Entry 2ZIM (X-ray diffraction, 2.10 A resolution); this record covers chain A.

# Chain A
Name: Pyrrolysyl-tRNA synthetase
Source organism: Methanosarcina mazei
Notes: EC 6.1.1.26; fragment: C-terminal Domain
Reference sequence: Q8PWY1 (PYLS_METMA); residue numbers follow UniProt; this construct covers 185-454
Chain sequence (291 residues; each row starts with the number of its first residue):
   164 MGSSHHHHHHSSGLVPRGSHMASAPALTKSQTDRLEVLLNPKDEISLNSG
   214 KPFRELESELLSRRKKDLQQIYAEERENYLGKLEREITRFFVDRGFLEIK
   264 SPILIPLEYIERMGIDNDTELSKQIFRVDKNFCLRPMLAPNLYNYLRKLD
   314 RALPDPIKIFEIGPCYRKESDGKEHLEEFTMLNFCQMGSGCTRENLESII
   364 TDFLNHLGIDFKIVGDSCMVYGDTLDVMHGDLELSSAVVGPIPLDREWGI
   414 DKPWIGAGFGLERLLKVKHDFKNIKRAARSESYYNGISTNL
Unresolved in the structure: 164-187, 208-211, 280-282
Construct notes: expression tag (164-184)
Ligand contacts:
  - pyrophosphate (POP): R330, H338, E396, R426
  - YLY ((2R)-2-amino-6-({[(2S,3R)-3-methylpyrrolidin-2-yl]carbonyl}amino)hexanoyl [(2S,3R,4R,5R)-5-(6-amino-9H-purin-9-yl)-3,4-dihydroxytetrahydrofuran-2-yl]methyl hydrogen (R)-phosphate): M300, A302, L305, Y306, L309, R330, E332, E337, H338, L339, F342, M344, N346, F347, C348, Y384, E396, L397, S398, S399, V401, W417, G419, A420, G421, F422, G423, R426, I437

# In short
Bound to chain A: compound YLY and pyrophosphate.
Chain A is Pyrrolysyl-tRNA synthetase (Methanosarcina mazei); the structure, Pyrrolysyl-tRNA synthetase bound
to adenylated pyrrolysine and pyrophosphate, was determined by X-ray diffraction, deposited together with
2Q7E, 2Q7G and 2Q7H.
